PDB entry 7ZCY | X-ray diffraction, 1.54 A resolution | chains B and C of the 3 polymer chains in the assembly

== Chain B ==
Name: Urease subunit beta
Organism: Sporosarcina pasteurii
Notes: EC 3.5.1.5
UniProt: P41021 (URE2_SPOPA); numbering as in UniProt (aligned over 5-126)
Chain sequence (122 residues; row label = number of the first residue in the row):
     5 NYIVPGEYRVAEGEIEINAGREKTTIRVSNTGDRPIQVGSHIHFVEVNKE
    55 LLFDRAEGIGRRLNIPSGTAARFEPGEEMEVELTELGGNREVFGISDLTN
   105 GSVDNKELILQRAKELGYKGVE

== Chain C ==
Name: Urease subunit alpha
Organism: Sporosarcina pasteurii
Notes: EC 3.5.1.5
UniProt: P41020 (URE1_SPOPA); residue numbers follow UniProt; this construct covers 1-34, 36-570
Chain sequence (570 residues; each row starts with the number of its first residue):
     1 MKINRQQYAESYGPTVGDQVRLADTDLWIEVEKDYTTYGDEANFGGGKVL
    51 REGMGENGTYTRTENVLDLLLTNALILDYTGIYKADIGVKDGYIVGIGKG
   101 GNPDIMDGVTPNMIVGTATEVIAAEGKIVTAGGIDTHVHFINPDQVDVAL
   151 ANGITTLFGGGTGPAEGSKATTVTPGPWNIEKMLKSTEGLPINVGILGKG
   201 HGSSIAPIMEQIDAGAAGLKIHEDWGATPASIDRSLTVADEADVQVAIHS
   251 DTLNEAGFLEDTLRAINGRVIHSFHVEGAGGGHAPDIMAMAGHPNVLPSS
   301 TNPTRPFTVNTIDEHLDMLMVCHHLKQNIPEDVAFADSRIRPETIAAEDI
   351 LHDLGIISMMSTDALAMGRAGEMVLRTWQTADKMKKQRGPLAEEKNGSDN
   401 FRAKRYVSKYTINPAIAQGIAHEVGSIEEGKFADLVLWEPKFFGVKADRV
   451 IKGGIIAYAQIGDPSASIPTPQPVMGRRMYGTVGDLIHDTNITFMSKSSI
   501 QQGVPAKLGLKRRIGTVKNCRNIGKKDMKWNDVTTDIDINPETYEVKVDG
   551 EVLTCEPVKELPMAQRYFLF
Sequence notes: insertion (35)
Modified / non-standard residues: Lys-220 (lysine nz-carboxylic acid; KCX)
Covalent attachments: selenium atom (SE) linked to Cys-322
Bound ions: Ni2+ site 1: His-137, His-139, Lys-220, Asp-363 (together with hydroxide ion); Ni2+ site 2: Lys-220, His-249, His-275 (together with hydroxide ion)
Small-molecule neighbours:
  - IU9 (N-(2-chloranyl-4-fluoranyl-phenyl)-2-selanyl-benzamide): Ile-350, Met-384, Gln-387, Arg-388, Thr-554, Cys-555, Glu-556
  - hydroxide ion (OH): His-137, His-139, Lys-220, His-249, His-275, Gly-280, Asp-363
UniProt features mapped onto this chain:
  - active site: His-323 (Proton donor)
  - binding site (Ni(2+)): His-137, His-139, Lys-220, His-249, His-275, Asp-363
  - binding site (substrate): His-139, Ala-170, His-222, His-249, Ala-366
  - modified residue: Lys-220 (N6-carboxylysine)
From the paper describing this entry:
  - binding site for selenium atom: Cys-322
  - binding site for IU9: Cys-555
  - catalytic residues: Cys-322 (citing earlier work)
  - Ni2+ coordination: His-137, His-139, Lys-220, His-249, His-275, Asp-363
  - post-translational modification sites: Lys-220
  - binding site for sulfate ion: His-323, Arg-339 (from molecular simulation)

== How chain B and chain C interact ==
Pairs across the interface - 97 pairs, chain B then chain C:
  Ile-7(B) / Arg-21(C)
  Ile-7(B) / Asp-24(C)
  Ile-7(B) / Asp-26(C)
  Val-8(B) / Arg-21(C)
  Pro-9(B) / Ala-23(C)
  Pro-9(B) / Lys-441(C)
  Pro-9(B) / Tyr-567(C)
  Gly-10(B) / Val-20(C)
  Gly-10(B) / Arg-21(C)
  Gly-10(B) / Ala-23(C)  hydrogen bond (backbone-backbone)
  Gly-10(B) / Pro-440(C)
  Gly-10(B) / Lys-441(C)
  Glu-11(B) / Val-20(C)
  Glu-11(B) / Arg-21(C)  salt bridge
  Glu-11(B) / Trp-28(C)
  Tyr-12(B) / Ala-9(C)
  Tyr-12(B) / Pro-14(C)
  Tyr-12(B) / Gln-19(C)
  Tyr-12(B) / Val-20(C)  hydrophobic
  Tyr-12(B) / Gly-126(C)
  Arg-13(B) / Asp-18(C)
  Arg-13(B) / Gln-19(C)  hydrogen bond
  Arg-13(B) / Trp-28(C)
  Arg-13(B) / Gly-397(C)
  Val-14(B) / Arg-5(C)
  Val-14(B) / Gln-6(C)
  Val-14(B) / Ala-9(C)  hydrophobic
  Val-14(B) / Asp-18(C)
  Ala-15(B) / Arg-5(C)
  Ala-15(B) / Gly-17(C)
  Ala-15(B) / Asp-18(C)  hydrogen bond (backbone-side chain)
  Glu-16(B) / Arg-5(C)  hydrogen bond (backbone-side chain)
  Gly-17(B) / Arg-5(C)
  Glu-18(B) / Lys-2(C)
  Glu-18(B) / Ile-3(C)
  Glu-18(B) / Asn-4(C)
  Ile-19(B) / Lys-2(C)
  Ile-19(B) / Ile-3(C)  hydrogen bond (backbone-backbone)
  Ile-19(B) / Arg-5(C)
  Ile-19(B) / Tyr-8(C)  hydrophobic
  Ile-19(B) / Tyr-38(C)  hydrophobic
  Glu-20(B) / Met-1(C)
  Glu-20(B) / Lys-2(C)
  Glu-20(B) / Tyr-38(C)
  Ile-21(B) / Met-1(C)  hydrogen bond (backbone-backbone)
  Ile-21(B) / Ile-3(C)  hydrophobic
  Ile-21(B) / Tyr-38(C)
  Ile-21(B) / Gly-39(C)
  Asn-22(B) / Tyr-38(C)  hydrogen bond (backbone-backbone)
  Asn-22(B) / Gly-39(C)
  Arg-25(B) / Asp-40(C)  salt bridge
  Arg-25(B) / Asp-107(C)  salt bridge
  Gly-43(B) / Gly-47(C)
  Gly-43(B) / Arg-51(C)
  Ser-44(B) / Val-49(C)
  His-45(B) / Gly-39(C)  hydrogen bond (side chain-backbone)
  His-45(B) / Asp-40(C)  salt bridge
  His-45(B) / Val-49(C)
  His-45(B) / Met-54(C)
  His-45(B) / Ile-105(C)
  Ile-46(B) / Met-54(C)
  Arg-66(B) / Gly-39(C)  hydrogen bond (side chain-backbone)
  Arg-66(B) / Asp-40(C)  salt bridge
  Asn-68(B) / Met-1(C)
  Pro-70(B) / Met-1(C)  hydrophobic
  Pro-70(B) / Ile-3(C)  hydrophobic
  Pro-70(B) / Tyr-12(C)
  Ser-71(B) / Tyr-12(C)  hydrogen bond (backbone-side chain)
  Ser-71(B) / Gly-39(C)
  Ser-71(B) / Glu-41(C)  hydrogen bond (side chain-backbone)
  Ser-71(B) / Asn-43(C)  hydrogen bond
  Ser-71(B) / Val-49(C)
  Gly-72(B) / Asn-43(C)
  Gly-72(B) / Gly-47(C)
  Gly-72(B) / Lys-48(C)  hydrogen bond (backbone-side chain)
  Gly-72(B) / Val-49(C)
  Leu-90(B) / Ile-105(C)
  Gly-91(B) / Asp-104(C)
  Gly-91(B) / Ile-105(C)  hydrogen bond (backbone-backbone)
  Gly-91(B) / Met-106(C)
  Gly-91(B) / Asp-107(C)
  Gly-92(B) / Pro-103(C)
  Gly-92(B) / Ile-105(C)
  Gly-92(B) / Met-106(C)  hydrogen bond (backbone-backbone)
  Gly-92(B) / Asp-107(C)  hydrogen bond (backbone-side chain)
  Asn-93(B) / Pro-103(C)  hydrogen bond (backbone-backbone)
  Asn-93(B) / Asp-104(C)
  Arg-94(B) / Asp-104(C)  hydrogen bond (backbone-backbone)
  Glu-95(B) / Asp-104(C)  hydrogen bond (backbone-backbone)
  Glu-95(B) / Ile-105(C)
  Phe-97(B) / Glu-52(C)
  Phe-97(B) / Gly-53(C)
  Phe-97(B) / Thr-59(C)
  Phe-97(B) / Asp-104(C)
  Gly-98(B) / Glu-52(C)
  Ile-99(B) / Glu-52(C)  hydrogen bond (backbone-side chain)
  Ile-99(B) / Gly-53(C)
Interface residues without a listed pair, chain B (39 interface residues in all): Tyr-6, Ile-69, Thr-73, Val-96
Interface residues without a listed pair, chain C (47 interface residues in all): Gly-13, Thr-15, Val-16, Thr-37, Arg-566

== In short ==
39 residues of chain B face 47 of chain C across their interface; the contacts include 20 hydrogen bonds and 5
salt bridges. Among the polar pairs are Glu-11(B)/Arg-21(C), Arg-25(B)/Asp-40(C) and Arg-25(B)/Asp-107(C). The
paper reports the catalytic residue Cys-322(C); a binding site for sulfate ion at His-323(C) and Arg-339(C).
Here chain B is Urease subunit beta and chain C is Urease subunit alpha, both from Sporosarcina pasteurii.
Entry 7ZCY (Sporosarcina pasteurii urease (SPU) co-crystallized in the presence of an Ebselen-derivative and
bound to Se atoms) was determined by X-ray diffraction.
